PDB entry 7NPF | electron microscopy, 4.50 A resolution (low resolution: residue-level contacts below are approximate; hydrogen-bond / salt-bridge calls are withheld) | chains A and B of the 10 polymer chains in the assembly

[Chain A (and B)]
Molecule: AAA family ATPase
Organism: Vibrio cholerae
Notes: chain B of this document is another copy of the same molecule, construct and numbering; everything in this record applies to it too
UniProtKB: A0A085S0Z4 (A0A085S0Z4_VIBCL); residues 3-407 here correspond to UniProt positions 1-405 (UniProt number = residue number - 2)
Chain sequence (407 residues; row label = number of the first residue in the row):
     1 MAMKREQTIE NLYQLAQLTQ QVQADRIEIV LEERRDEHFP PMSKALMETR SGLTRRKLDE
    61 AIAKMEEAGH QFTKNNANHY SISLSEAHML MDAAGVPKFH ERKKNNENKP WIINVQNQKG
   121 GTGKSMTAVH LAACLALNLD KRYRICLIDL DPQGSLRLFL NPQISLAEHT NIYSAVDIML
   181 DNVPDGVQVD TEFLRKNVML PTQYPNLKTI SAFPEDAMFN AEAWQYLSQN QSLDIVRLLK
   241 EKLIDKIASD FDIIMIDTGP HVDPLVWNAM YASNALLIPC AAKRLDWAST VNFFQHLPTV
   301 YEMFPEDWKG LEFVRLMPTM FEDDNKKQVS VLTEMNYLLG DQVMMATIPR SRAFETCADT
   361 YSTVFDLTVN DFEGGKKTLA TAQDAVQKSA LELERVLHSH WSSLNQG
Unresolved in the structure: 1-3 (chain B: 1-3, 373-374)
Construct notes: initiating methionine (1); expression tag (2)
Ligand contacts:
  - ATP-gamma-S (AGS; phosphothiophosphoric acid-adenylate ester), molecule 1: Asn117, Lys119, Gly120, Gly121, Thr122, Gly123, Lys124, Ser125, Met126, Pro260, Met320, Pro349, Arg350, Ser351, Phe354, Glu355
  - ATP-gamma-S (AGS), molecule 2: Lys119, Gly120, Thr122, Lys283, Leu285
What the authors report for this chain:
  - binding site for the 49-nt DNA strand: Lys44, His79

[Interface between chain A and chain B]
Pairs across the interface (72):
  Arg5(A) - Glu306(B)
  Arg5(A) - Trp308(B)
  Thr8(A) - Trp308(B)
  Thr8(A) - Lys309(B)
  Asn11(A) - Lys309(B)
  Asn11(A) - Gly310(B)
  Asn11(A) - Leu311(B)
  Leu15(A) - Tyr301(B)
  Leu18(A) - Gln342(B)
  Thr19(A) - Phe294(B)
  Thr19(A) - Pro298(B)
  Val22(A) - Phe294(B)
  Arg26(A) - Gln295(B)
  Ile29(A) - Arg284(B)
  Ile29(A) - Val291(B)
  Gly120(A) - Gly120(B)
  Gly120(A) - Gly121(B)
  Gly121(A) - Gly120(B)
  Gly121(A) - Gly121(B)
  Pro152(A) - Asn292(B)
  Gln153(A) - Gln118(B)
  Gln153(A) - Asn292(B)
  Pro214(A) - Asn292(B)
  Pro214(A) - His296(B)
  Ala217(A) - His296(B)
  Trp224(A) - Trp224(B)
  Trp224(A) - Ser228(B)
  Gln225(A) - Leu227(B)
  Leu227(A) - Ser228(B)
  Ser228(A) - Ser228(B)
  His261(A) - Gln118(B)
  His261(A) - Pro260(B)
  His261(A) - His261(B)
  His261(A) - Val262(B)
  Trp267(A) - Ala221(B)
  Arg284(A) - Arg26(B)
  Arg284(A) - Tyr361(B)
  Trp287(A) - Thr19(B)
  Trp287(A) - Val22(B)
  Trp287(A) - Arg26(B)
  Ala288(A) - Arg26(B)
  Ser289(A) - Gln153(B)
  Val291(A) - Thr19(B)
  Val291(A) - Gln23(B)
  Asn292(A) - Pro214(B)
  Phe294(A) - Leu12(B)
  Phe294(A) - Leu15(B)
  Gln295(A) - Ala16(B)
  Gln295(A) - Gln20(B)
  His296(A) - Met218(B)
  Pro298(A) - Tyr13(B)
  Tyr301(A) - Arg5(B)
  Glu302(A) - Arg5(B)
  Pro305(A) - Arg5(B)
  Glu306(A) - Arg5(B)
  Trp308(A) - Arg5(B)
  Lys309(A) - Lys4(B)
  Lys309(A) - Arg5(B)
  Lys309(A) - Thr8(B)
  Gly310(A) - Arg5(B)
  Gly310(A) - Thr8(B)
  Leu311(A) - Thr8(B)
  Leu338(A) - Leu18(B)
  Leu338(A) - Thr19(B)
  Leu338(A) - Val22(B)
  Leu339(A) - Leu15(B)
  Glu355(A) - Glu322(B)
  Glu355(A) - Asn325(B)
  Ala358(A) - Leu285(B)
  Asp359(A) - Arg284(B)
  Asp359(A) - Lys327(B)
  Tyr361(A) - Arg284(B)
Interface residues without a listed pair, chain A (59 interface residues in all): Leu12, Asp25, Gln118, Lys119, Pro260, Val262, Asp263, Lys283, Leu285, Thr299, Phe304, Asp307, Glu312, Val314
Interface residues without a listed pair, chain B (58 interface residues in all): Gln7, Gln14, Lys119, Glu215, Ala217, Gln225, Gln231, Asp263, Trp287, Ala288, Ser289, Asp307, Leu338

[Overview]
59 residues of chain A and 58 residues of chain B are in contact. Chain A binds ATP-gamma-S. From the paper: a
binding site for the 49-nt DNA strand at Lys44(A) and His79(A).
Both chains are AAA family ATPase (Vibrio cholerae). Entry 7NPF (Vibrio cholerae ParA2-ATPyS-DNA filament) was
determined by electron microscopy (same publication as 7NPD).
